Entry 7MS5 (X-ray diffraction, 1.98 A resolution); this record covers chain A.

[Chain A]
Name: Ubiquitin carboxyl-terminal hydrolase 5
From: Homo sapiens
Notes: EC 3.4.19.12
Reference sequence: P45974 (UBP5_HUMAN); residues 171-290 here = UniProt positions 171-290
Amino-acid sequence (121 residues; row label = number of the first residue in the row):
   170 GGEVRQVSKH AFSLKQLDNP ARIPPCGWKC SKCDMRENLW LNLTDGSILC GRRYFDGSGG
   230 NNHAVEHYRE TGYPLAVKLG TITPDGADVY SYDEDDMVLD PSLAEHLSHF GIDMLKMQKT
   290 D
Not modelled in the structure: 170, 286-290
Sequence notes: expression tag (170)
Ion coordination: Zn2+: C199, C202, C219, H232
Residues lining bound ligands: ZOG (4-{4-[4-(3,4-difluorophenyl)piperidine-1-sulfonyl]phenyl}-4-oxobutanoic acid): W209, C219, G220, R221, Y223, D225, S227, A233, V234, Y259, Y261, M266
Swiss-Prot annotation at these positions:
  - zinc finger: Q175 to M283 (UBP-type)
  - binding site (Zn(2+)): C199, C202, C219, H232
  - binding site (substrate): W209, R221 to F224, Y259, Y261, D264
  - mutagenesis: C199 (C199A: Decreased rate of activity and decreased zinc binding), C202 (C202A: Decreased rate of activity), C219 (C219A: Decreased rate of activity), R221 to Y223 (Loss of polyubiquitin binding and subsequent activation), R221 (R221A: Loss of polyubiquitin hydrolysis. Loss of ubiquitin binding; when associated with A-335), H232 (H232A: Decreased rate of activity), Y261 (Y261F: Loss of polyubiquitin binding)
Reported in the primary citation:
  - binding site for ZOG: R221, Y223, F224, V234, Y259, Y261
  - conformationally variable residues (loop rearrangement): R221 to N230

[Summary]
Bound to chain A: compound ZOG. The Zn2+ site is built by C199, C202, C219 and H232. From UniProt: 4
Zn2+-binding residues, 8 substrate-binding residues and 8 mutagenesis sites. The paper reports a binding site
for ZOG at R221, Y223 and F224 among others; conformational variability at R221.
Chain A is Ubiquitin carboxyl-terminal hydrolase 5 (Homo sapiens); the structure, Structure of USP5
zinc-finger ubiquitin binding domain co-crystallized with
4-(4-(4-(3,4-difluoro-phenyl)-piperidin-1-ylsulfonyl)-phenyl)-4-oxo-butanoic acid, was determined by X-ray
diffraction (same publication as 7MS6 and 7MS7).
